7UFH - chains A and L of the 4 polymer chains in the assembly; structure by X-ray diffraction, 3.00 A resolution.

Chain A:
Name: Integrin alpha-IIb heavy chain
Source organism: Homo sapiens
UniProtKB: P08514 (ITA2B_HUMAN); residues 1-457 here correspond to UniProt positions 32-488 (UniProt number = residue number + 31)
Amino-acid sequence (457 residues; row label = number of the first residue in the row):
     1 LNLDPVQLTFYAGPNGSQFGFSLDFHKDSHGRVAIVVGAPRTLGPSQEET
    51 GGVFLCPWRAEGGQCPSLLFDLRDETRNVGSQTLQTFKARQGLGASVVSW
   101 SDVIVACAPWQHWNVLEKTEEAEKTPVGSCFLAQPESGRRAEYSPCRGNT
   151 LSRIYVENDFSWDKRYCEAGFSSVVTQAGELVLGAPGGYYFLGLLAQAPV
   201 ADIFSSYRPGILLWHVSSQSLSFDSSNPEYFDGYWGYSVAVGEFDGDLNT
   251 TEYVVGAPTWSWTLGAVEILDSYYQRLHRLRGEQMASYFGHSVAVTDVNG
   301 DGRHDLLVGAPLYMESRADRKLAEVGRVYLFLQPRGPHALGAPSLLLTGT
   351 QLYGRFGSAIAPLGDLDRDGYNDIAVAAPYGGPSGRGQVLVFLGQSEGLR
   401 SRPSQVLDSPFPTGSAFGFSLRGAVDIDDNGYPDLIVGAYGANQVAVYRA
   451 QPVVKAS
Disordered / not traced: 455-457
Swiss-Prot annotation at these positions:
  - binding site (Ca(2+)): Glu-243, Asp-245, Asp-247, Thr-250, Glu-252, Asp-297, Asn-299, Asp-301, Arg-303, Asp-305, Asp-365, Asp-367, Asp-369, Tyr-371, Asp-373, Asp-426, Asp-428, Asn-430, Tyr-432, Asp-434
  - glycosylation (N-linked (GlcNAc...) asparagine): Asn-15, Asn-249
Cystine bridges: Cys-56/Cys-65, Cys-107/Cys-130, Cys-146/Cys-167
Ion coordination: Ca2+ site 1: Glu-243, Asp-245, Asp-247, Thr-250, Glu-252; Ca2+ site 2: Asp-297, Asn-299, Asp-301, Arg-303, Asp-305; Ca2+ site 3: Asp-365, Asp-367, Asp-369, Tyr-371, Asp-373; Ca2+ site 4: Asp-426, Asp-428, Asn-430, Tyr-432, Asp-434
Small-molecule neighbours: Fradafiban (MWX): Phe-160, Tyr-189, Tyr-190, Leu-192, Asp-224, Ser-225, Ser-226, Phe-231

Chain L:
Name: 10E5 Fab light chain
Source organism: Mus musculus
Notes: antibody fragment or engineered binder
Amino-acid sequence (214 residues; numbered 1 to 214; the number before each row is that of its first residue):
     1 DILMTQSPSSMSVSLGDTVSITCHASQGISSNIGWLQQKPGKSFMGLIYY
    51 GTNLVDGVPSRFSGSGSGADYSLTISSLDSEDFADYYCVQYAQLPYTFGG
   101 GTKLEIKRADAAPTVSIFPPSSEQLTSGGASVVCFLNNFYPKDINVKWKI
   151 DGSERQNGVLNSWTDQDSKDSTYSMSSTLTLTKDEYERHNSYTCEATHKT
   201 STSPIVKSFNRNEC
Cystine bridges: Cys-23/Cys-88, Cys-134/Cys-194

Chain A / chain L interface:
Residue-residue contacts - 19 pairs, chain A then chain L:
  Arg-77(A) with Asn-32(L), hydrogen bond; Tyr-50(L); Tyr-91(L)
  Asn-78(A) with Ser-30(L); Asn-32(L), hydrogen bond (backbone-side chain)
  Val-79(A) with Asn-32(L); Tyr-91(L); Ala-92(L)
  Gly-80(A) with Tyr-91(L), hydrogen bond (backbone-backbone); Ala-92(L), hydrogen bond (backbone-backbone); Leu-94(L)
  Ser-81(A) with Ala-92(L), hydrogen bond (backbone-backbone); Gln-93(L); Leu-94(L), hydrogen bond (side chain-backbone)
  Arg-208(A) with Tyr-49(L); Asn-53(L)
  Pro-209(A) with Tyr-50(L)
  Gly-210(A) with Tyr-50(L)
  Ile-211(A) with Tyr-50(L), hydrophobic
Interface residues without a listed pair, chain L (10 interface residues in all): Asp-56

In short:
The interface between chain A and chain L involves 9 residues on one side and 10 on the other; the contacts
include 6 hydrogen bonds. Polar pairs include Arg-77(A)/Asn-32(L), Asn-78(A)/Asn-32(L) and
Ser-81(A)/Leu-94(L). Chain A binds Fradafiban. UniProt lists 20 Ca2+-binding residues on chain A.
Here chain A is Integrin alpha-IIb heavy chain (Homo sapiens) and chain L is 10E5 Fab light chain (Mus
musculus). Entry 7UFH (Integrin alpha IIB beta3 complex with fradafiban (Mn/Ca)) was determined by X-ray
diffraction, deposited together with 7L8P, 7TCT, 7TD8, 7THO, 7TMZ, 7TPD and 15 further entries.
